6EE8 - chains F and P of the 10 polymer chains in the assembly; structure by electron microscopy, 3.92 A resolution.

Chain F:
Protein: RNA polymerase sigma factor SigA
From: Mycobacterium tuberculosis
UniProt: P9WGI0 (SIGA_MYCTO); residue numbers follow UniProt; this construct covers 1-528
Chain sequence (531 residues; numbered -2 to 528; the number before each row is that of its first residue; numbers below 1 keep their minus sign (Gly-2 is residue -2)):
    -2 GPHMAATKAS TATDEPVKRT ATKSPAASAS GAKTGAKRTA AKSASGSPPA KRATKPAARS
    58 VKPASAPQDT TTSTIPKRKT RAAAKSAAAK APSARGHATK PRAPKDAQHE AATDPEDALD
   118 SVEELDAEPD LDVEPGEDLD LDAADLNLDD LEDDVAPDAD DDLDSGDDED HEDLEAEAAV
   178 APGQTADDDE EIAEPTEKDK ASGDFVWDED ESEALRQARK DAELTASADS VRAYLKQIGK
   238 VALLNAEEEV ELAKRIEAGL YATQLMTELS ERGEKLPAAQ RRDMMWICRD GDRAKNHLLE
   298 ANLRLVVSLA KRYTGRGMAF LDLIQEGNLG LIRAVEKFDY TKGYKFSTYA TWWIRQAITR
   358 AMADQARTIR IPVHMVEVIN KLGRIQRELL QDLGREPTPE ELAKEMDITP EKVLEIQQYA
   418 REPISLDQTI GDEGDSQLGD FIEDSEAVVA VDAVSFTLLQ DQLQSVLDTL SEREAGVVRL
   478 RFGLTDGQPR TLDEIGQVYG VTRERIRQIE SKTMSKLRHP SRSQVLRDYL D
Not modelled in the structure: -2 to 208, 528
Differences from the reference sequence: expression tag (-2 to 0)
Curated features (UniProtKB/Swiss-Prot):
  - DNA-binding region: Leu489 to Ser508 (H-T-H motif)
  - region: Ala225 to Ala259 (Sigma-70 factor domain-1)
  - motif: Asp319 to Gln322 (Interaction with polymerase core subunit RpoC)

Chain P:
Molecule: 90-nt DNA strand
Sequence (90 nucleotides; each row starts with the number of its first residue):
    65 CGTGCTTGTT TCCGCCCGCT TCGGGGCAAC CCTGCCAGTC TAATACAAAT CCGGCAATGG
   125 AGTCAAGACC AGGTTCGGTC ATCCATAGCC
Not modelled in the structure: 65-76, 100-104, 142-154

How chain F and chain P interact:
Residue-residue contacts (17; chain F residue first):
  Tyr310(F) with DT105(P), phosphate contact
  Arg313(F) with DT105(P), salt bridge to the phosphate
  Arg352(F) with DT105(P), base contact
  Lys378(F) with DA107(P), salt bridge to the phosphate
  Arg381(F) with DT105(P), salt bridge to the phosphate; DA106(P), salt bridge to the phosphate
  Arg478(F) with DG126(P), salt bridge to the phosphate
  Thr488(F) with DG126(P), phosphate contact
  Leu489(F) with DG126(P), hydrogen bond to the phosphate
  Arg500(F) with DA125(P), base contact; DG126(P), hydrogen bond to the base; DT127(P), hydrogen bond to the base
  Glu501(F) with DT127(P), base contact; DC128(P), hydrogen bond to the base; DA129(P), hydrogen bond to the base
  Arg504(F) with DT127(P), sugar contact; DC128(P), salt bridge to the phosphate
Interface residues without a listed pair, chain F (13 interface residues in all): Glu374, Gln505
Interface residues without a listed pair, chain P (9 interface residues in all): DA130

In short:
The interface between chain F and chain P involves 13 residues on one side and 9 on the other; the contacts
include 5 hydrogen bonds and 6 salt bridges. Among the polar pairs are Arg500(F)-DG126(P), Arg500(F)-DT127(P)
and Glu501(F)-DC128(P).
Here chain F is RNA polymerase sigma factor SigA (Mycobacterium tuberculosis) and chain P is a 90-nt DNA
strand. Entry 6EE8 (Mycobacterium tuberculosis RNAP promoter unwinding intermediate complex with RbpA/CarD and
AP3 promoter) was determined by electron microscopy (same publication as 6EDT, 6EEC and 6M7J).
